PDB entry 3ELZ | X-ray diffraction, 2.20 A resolution | chain A

== Chain A ==
Protein: ileal Bile Acid-Binding Protein
Organism: Danio rerio
UniProt: Q6IMW5 (Q6IMW5_DANRE); residues 1-130 here correspond to UniProt positions 2-131 (UniProt number = residue number + 1)
Amino-acid sequence (138 residues; row label = number of the first residue in the row; numbers below 1 keep their minus sign (Met-3 is residue -3)):
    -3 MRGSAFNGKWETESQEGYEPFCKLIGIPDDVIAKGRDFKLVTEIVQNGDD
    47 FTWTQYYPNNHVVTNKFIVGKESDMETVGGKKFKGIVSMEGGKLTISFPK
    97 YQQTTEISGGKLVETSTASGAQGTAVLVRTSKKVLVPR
Disordered / not traced: -3 to -2, 131-134
Construct notes: expression tag (-3 to 0, 131-134)
Ligand contacts:
  - cholic acid (CHD), molecule 1: Gln11, Tyr14, Phe17, Cys18, Ile21, Ile23, Val27, Lys30, Gly31, Phe34, Tyr53, Pro54, Val74, Leu123, Arg125
  - cholic acid (CHD), molecule 2: Ile21, Thr73, Lys77, Lys78, Phe79, Lys96, Tyr97, Ser115
  - cholic acid (CHD), molecule 3: Gly22, Ile23, Pro24, Val27, Thr73, Val74, Gly75, Lys77
  - cholic acid (CHD), molecule 4: Val27, Lys30, Pro54, His57, Val74
  - cholic acid (CHD), molecule 5: Trp49, Gln51, Tyr53, Asn61, Phe63, Met71, Glu72, Thr73, Val74, Phe79, Val83, Leu90, Thr91, Ile92, Tyr97, Gln99, Thr100, Thr101, Glu110
Reported in the primary citation:
  - binding site for cholic acid: Tyr14, Ile23, Pro24, Val27, Gly31, Trp49, Gln51, His57, Phe63, Met71, Thr73, Gly75, Lys77, Val83, Leu90, Ile92, Tyr97, Gln99, Thr101, Glu110, Arg125
  - conformationally variable residues (loop rearrangement): Leu90 to Thr100

== Overview ==
Chain A binds 5 copies of cholic acid. The paper reports a binding site for cholic acid at Tyr14, Ile23 and
Pro24 among others; conformational variability at Leu90.
Chain A is ileal Bile Acid-Binding Protein (Danio rerio); the structure, Crystal structure of Zebrafish Ileal
Bile Acid-Bindin Protein complexed with cholic acid (crystal form A), was determined by X-ray diffraction
(same publication as 3ELX and 3EM0).
